6ZS4 - chain A; structure by X-ray diffraction, 2.00 A resolution.

== Chain A ==
Molecule: Protein polybromo-1
Organism: Homo sapiens
Reference sequence: Q86U86 (PB1_HUMAN); residues 645-766 here = UniProt positions 645-766
Amino-acid sequence (124 residues; each row starts with the number of its first residue):
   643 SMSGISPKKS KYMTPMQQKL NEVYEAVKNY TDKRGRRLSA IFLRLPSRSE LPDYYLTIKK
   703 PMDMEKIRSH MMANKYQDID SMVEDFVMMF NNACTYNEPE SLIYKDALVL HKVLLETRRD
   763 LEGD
Not modelled in the structure: 643-654, 765-766
Differences from the reference sequence: expression tag (643-644)
Small-molecule neighbours: QP8 (tert-butyl 4-[3-amino-6-(2-hydroxyphenyl)pyridazin-4-yl]piperazine-1-carboxylate): Ile683, Phe684, Arg686, Leu687, Pro688, Glu692, Leu693, Tyr696, Met704, Asp705, Met731, Asn734, Ala735, Tyr738, Asn739, Ile745
Curated features (UniProtKB/Swiss-Prot):
  - modified residue (Phosphoserine): Ser648, Ser689
  - cross-link: Lys653 (Glycyl lysine isopeptide (Lys-Gly) (interchain with G-Cter in SUMO2))
  - natural variant: Lys661 (K661N: Found in a case of clear cell renal carcinoma), Asp674 (D674E: Found in a case of clear cell renal carcinoma)

== Summary ==
Ligands of chain A: compound QP8.
Chain A is Protein polybromo-1 (Homo sapiens); the structure, Crystal structure of the fifth bromodomain of
human protein polybromo-1 in complex with tert-butyl
4-[3-amino-6-(2-hydroxyphenyl)pyridazin-4-yl]piperazine-1-carboxylate, was determined by X-ray diffraction,
deposited together with 6ZS2, 6ZS3, 6ZN6 and 6ZNV.
